5C23 - chain A; structure by X-ray diffraction, 2.37 A resolution.

== Chain A ==
Protein: E3 ubiquitin-protein ligase parkin
Source organism: Homo sapiens
Notes: EC 6.3.2.-
UniProt: O60260 (PRKN2_HUMAN); residue numbers follow UniProt; this construct covers 1-83, 144-465
Chain sequence (405 residues; numbered 1 to 465; 60 numbers in that range are skipped by the numbering (no residue carries them; nothing is unmodelled there); the number before each row is that of its first residue):
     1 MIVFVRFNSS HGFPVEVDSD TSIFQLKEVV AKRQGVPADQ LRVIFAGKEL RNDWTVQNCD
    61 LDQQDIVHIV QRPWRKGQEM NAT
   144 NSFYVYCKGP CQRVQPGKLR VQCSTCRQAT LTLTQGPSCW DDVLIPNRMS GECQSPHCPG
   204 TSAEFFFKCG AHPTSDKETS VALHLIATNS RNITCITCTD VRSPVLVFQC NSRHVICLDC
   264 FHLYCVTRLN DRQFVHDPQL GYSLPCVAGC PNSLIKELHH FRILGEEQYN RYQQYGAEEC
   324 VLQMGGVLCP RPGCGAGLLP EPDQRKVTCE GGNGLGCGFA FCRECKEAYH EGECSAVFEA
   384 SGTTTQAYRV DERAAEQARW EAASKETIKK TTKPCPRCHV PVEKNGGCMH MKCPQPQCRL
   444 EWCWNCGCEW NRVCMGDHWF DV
Not modelled in the structure: 354, 357-360, 383-390, 406-413
Construct notes: conflict D65 (Ser in O60260)
Swiss-Prot annotation at these positions:
  - zinc finger: C238 to C293 (RING-type 1), N313 to C377 (IBR-type), C418 to C449 (RING-type 2)
  - region: T204 to C238 (SYT11 binding 1), H257 to C293 (SYT11 binding 2), S378 to T410 (REP)
  - active site: C431
  - binding site (Zn(2+)): C238, C241, C253, H257, C260, C263, C289, C293, C332, C337, C352, C360, C365, C368, H373, C377, C418, C421, C436, C441 and 4 more in UniProt
  - modified residue (Phosphothreonine): T175, T217
  - cross-link (Glycyl lysine isopeptide (Lys-Gly)): K349 (interchain with G-Cter in ISG15), K369 (interchain with G-Cter in ISG15)
  - natural variant: V15 (V15M: In PARK2), R33 (R33Q: In PARK2), P37 (P37L: In PARK2), R42 (R42P: In PARK2 and PARK), A46 (A46P: In PARK2), V56 (V56E: In PARK2), A82 (A82E: In PARK2), K161 (K161N: In PARK2), M192 (M192L: In PARK2; uncertain significance; M192V: In PARK2; uncertain significance), K211 (K211N: In PARK2), C212 (C212Y: In PARK2), T240 (T240M: In PARK2; T240R: In PARK2), 17 further natural variant entries in UniProt
  - mutagenesis: T175 (T175A: Loss of phosphorylation. Reduced mitochondrial localization; when associated with A-217; T175E: Phosphomimetic mutant. Mostly localizes to the mitochondria; when associated with E-217), T217 (T217A: Loss of phosphorylation. Reduced mitochondrial localization; when associated with A-175; T217E: Phosphomimetic mutant. Mostly localizes to the mitochondria; when associated with E-175), C238 (C238S: Loss of mitochondrial localization), C332 (C332S: Impairs folding of IBR domain), C337 (C337A: Impairs the ability to ubiquitinate SNCAIP), C365 (C365S: Impairs protein folding), W403 (W403A: Decreased autoinhibition and increased E3 activity), C421 (C421A: Impairs the ability of self-ubiquitination and to ubiquitinate SNCAIP), G429 (G429E: Reduced self-ubiquitination), C431 (C431A: Loss of activity; C431S: Impairs the ability to ubiquitinate target proteins. No effect on translocation to mitochondria), H433 (H433N/A: Impaired activity), E444 (E444Q/A: Impaired activity)
Bound ions: Zn2+ site 1: C150, C154, C212, H215; Zn2+ site 2: C166, C169, C196, C201; Zn2+ site 3: C238, C241, C260, C263; Zn2+ site 4: C253, H257, C289, C293; Zn2+ site 5: C332, C337, C352; Zn2+ site 6: C365, C368, H373, C377; Zn2+ site 7: C418, C436, C441; Zn2+ site 8: C446, C449, C457, H461
What the authors report for this chain:
  - conformationally variable residues (side-chain flip): H227, E300, H302
  - catalytic residues: C431
  - disease-associated variants - R33Q, R42P, A46P: increased catalytic activity (citing earlier work)
  - mutagenesis - H302A: abolished binding to pUb
  - mutagenesis - D262A, T270R, D274R: decreased catalytic activity
  - mutagenesis - L266K: unchanged catalytic activity
  - mutagenesis - D262A/L266K/D274R: abolished catalytic activity
  - mutagenesis - D262A/L266K/D274R: abolished binding to UbcH7 Ub
  - mutagenesis - L266K: decreased catalytic activity on Miro1

== Overview ==
C150, C154, C212 and H215 coordinate Zn2+ site 1. C166, C169, C196 and C201 coordinate Zn2+ site 2. Curated
annotation (UniProt) lists active-site residue C431, 24 Zn2+-binding residues and 12 mutagenesis sites. The
paper reports the catalytic residue C431; R33Q, R42P and A46P increase catalytic activity; 9 substitutions
were tested in all.
Chain A is E3 ubiquitin-protein ligase parkin (Homo sapiens); the structure, Parkin (S65DUblR0RBR), was
determined by X-ray diffraction, deposited together with 5C1Z.
